PDB entry 2KWJ | solution NMR | chains B and A

[Chain B]
Molecule: Histone peptide
Amino-acid sequence (20 residues; numbered 1 to 20; the number before each row is that of its first residue):
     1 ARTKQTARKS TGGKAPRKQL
Modified residues: Lys14 (n(6)-acetyllysine; ALY)

[Chain A]
Molecule: Zinc finger protein DPF3
Source organism: Homo sapiens
Notes: fragment: PHD-types 1 and 2 residues 261-372
Reference sequence: Q92784 (DPF3_HUMAN); numbering as in UniProt (aligned over 261-372)
Amino-acid sequence (114 residues; each row starts with the number of its first residue):
   259 GSYCDFCLGG SNMNKKSGRP EELVSCADCG RSGHPTCLQF TLNMTEAVKT YKWQCIECKS
   319 CILCGTSEND DQLLFCDDCD RGYHMYCLNP PVAEPPEGSW SCHLCWELLK EKAS
Construct notes: expression tag (259-260)
Ion coordination: Zn2+ site 1: Cys262, Cys265, His292, Cys295; Zn2+ site 2: Cys284, Cys287, Cys313, Cys316; Zn2+ site 3: Cys319, Cys322, His342, Cys345; Zn2+ site 4: Cys334, Cys337, Cys360, Cys363
UniProt features mapped onto this chain:
  - zinc finger: Cys316 to Leu366 (PHD-type 2)
  - mutagenesis: Trp358 (W358E: Abolishes binding to acetylated histones H3 and H4), Cys360 (C360R: Abolishes binding to acetylated histones H3 and H4; when associated with R-363), Cys363 (C363R: Abolishes binding to acetylated histones H3 and H4; when associated with R-360)
What the authors report for this chain:
  - Zn2+ coordination: Cys313
  - mutagenesis - D263A, F264A: decreased binding to Histone peptide (chain B)
  - mutagenesis - D263A, F264A: unchanged binding to unmodified H3
  - mutagenesis - D263A, F264A: decreased localization
  - mutagenesis - D263A (2-3-fold), F264A (2-3-fold): decreased binding to H3K14ac
  - mutagenesis - F264A: abolished binding to acetylated-K14 of H3
  - mutagenesis - D263A, F264A: abolished binding to acetyl-lysine recognition
  - mutagenesis - D263A, F264A: unchanged stability
  - mutagenesis - D263A, F264A: decreased signaling in response to Pitx2

[Interface between chain B and chain A]
Contacting residue pairs (52; chain B residue first):
  Ala1(B) - Leu332(A)
  Ala1(B) - Pro353(A)
  Ala1(B) - Pro354(A)
  Ala1(B) - Gly356(A)
  Ala1(B) - Trp358(A)
  Arg2(B) - Gln297(A)
  Arg2(B) - Leu332(A)
  Arg2(B) - Phe333(A)
  Arg2(B) - Cys334(A)
  Arg2(B) - Asp335(A)
  Thr3(B) - Gln330(A)
  Thr3(B) - Leu331(A)
  Thr3(B) - Leu332(A)
  Thr3(B) - Phe333(A)
  Thr3(B) - Met343(A)
  Thr3(B) - Pro353(A)
  Lys4(B) - Ile314(A)
  Lys4(B) - Glu315(A)
  Lys4(B) - Lys317(A)
  Lys4(B) - Asp328(A)
  Lys4(B) - Asp329(A)
  Lys4(B) - Leu331(A)
  Lys4(B) - Phe333(A)
  Gln5(B) - Asp329(A)
  Lys9(B) - Ile314(A)
  Lys9(B) - Glu315(A)
  Lys9(B) - Asp328(A)
  Lys9(B) - Phe333(A)
  Ser10(B) - Phe264(A)
  Ser10(B) - Gln297(A)
  Ser10(B) - Ile314(A)
  Thr11(B) - Phe264(A)
  Thr11(B) - Leu296(A)
  Thr11(B) - Gln297(A)
  Thr11(B) - Phe298(A)
  Thr11(B) - Ile314(A)
  Gly12(B) - Phe264(A)
  Gly12(B) - Ile314(A)
  Gly13(B) - Asp263(A)
  Gly13(B) - Phe264(A)
  Lys14(B) - Asp263(A)
  Lys14(B) - Phe264(A)
  Lys14(B) - Arg289(A)
  Lys14(B) - Ser290(A)
  Lys14(B) - Leu296(A)
  Lys14(B) - Trp311(A)
  Lys14(B) - Cys313(A)
  Ala15(B) - Tyr261(A)
  Ala15(B) - Asp263(A)
  Ala15(B) - Leu266(A)
  Ala15(B) - Arg289(A)
  Pro16(B) - Leu266(A)
Other interface residues (no listed pair), chain B (15 interface residues in all): Thr6, Arg8
Other interface residues (no listed pair), chain A (29 interface residues in all): Gly291, Ser357
The authors on this interface:
  - pairs named by the authors: Asp263(A)-Lys14(B) (hydrogen bond), Phe264(A)-Lys14(B) (hydrophobic contact), Phe264(A)-Thr11(B), Arg289(A)-Lys14(B), Leu296(A)-Lys14(B) (hydrophobic contact), Leu296(A)-Thr11(B), Gln297(A)-Thr11(B) (hydrogen bond), Gln297(A)-Ser10(B), Trp311(A)-Lys14(B) (hydrophobic contact), Cys313(A)-Lys14(B) (hydrogen bond), Ile314(A)-Thr11(B), Glu315(A)-Lys4(B), Glu315(A)-Lys9(B), Asp328(A)-Lys4(B), Asp329(A)-Gln5(B), Asp335(A)-Arg2(B), Pro354(A)-Ala1(B) (hydrogen bond), Gly356(A)-Ala1(B) (hydrogen bond), Trp358(A)-Ala1(B)
  - interface residues, chain A: Leu331(A), Leu332(A), Phe333(A)
  - hot spots on chain A (mutagenesis) - E315A (80-250-fold): decreased binding to Histone peptide (chain B)

[Summary]
The interface between chain B and chain A involves 15 residues on one side and 29 on the other. The paper
describes hydrogen bonds between Asp263(A) and Lys14(B), Gln297(A) and Thr11(B) and Cys313(A) and Lys14(B)
among others; hydrophobic contacts between Phe264(A) and Lys14(B), Leu296(A) and Lys14(B) and Trp311(A) and
Lys14(B); contacts between Phe264(A) and Thr11(B), Arg289(A) and Lys14(B) and Leu296(A) and Thr11(B) among
others. The paper reports that D263A, F264A and E315A of chain A reduce binding to Histone peptide (chain B);
interface residues Leu331(A), Leu332(A) and Phe333(A).
Chain B is Histone peptide and chain A is Zinc finger protein DPF3 (Homo sapiens); the structure, Solution
structures of the double PHD fingers of human transcriptional protein DPF3 bound to a histone ..., was
determined by solution NMR, deposited together with 2KWK, 2KWN and 2KWO.
